PDB entry 3UO8 | X-ray diffraction, 1.90 A resolution | chains B and L

# Chain B
Name: Mucosa-associated lymphoid tissue lymphoma translocation protein 1
From: Homo sapiens
Notes: EC 3.4.22.-
Reference sequence: Q9UDY8 (MALT1_HUMAN); residues 339-719 here = UniProt positions 339-719
Sequence (390 residues; each row starts with the number of its first residue):
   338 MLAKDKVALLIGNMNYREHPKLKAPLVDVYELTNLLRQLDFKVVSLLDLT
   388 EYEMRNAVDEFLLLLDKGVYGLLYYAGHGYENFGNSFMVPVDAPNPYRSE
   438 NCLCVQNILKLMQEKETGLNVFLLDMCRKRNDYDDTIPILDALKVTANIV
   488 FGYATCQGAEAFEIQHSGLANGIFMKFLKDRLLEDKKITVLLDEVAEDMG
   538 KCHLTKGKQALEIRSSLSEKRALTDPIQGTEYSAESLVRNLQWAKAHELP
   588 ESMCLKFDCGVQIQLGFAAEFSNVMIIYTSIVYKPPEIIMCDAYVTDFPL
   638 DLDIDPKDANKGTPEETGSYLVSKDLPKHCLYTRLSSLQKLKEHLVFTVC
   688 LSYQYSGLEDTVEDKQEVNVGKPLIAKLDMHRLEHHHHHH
Not modelled in the structure: 566-579, 716-727
Differences from the reference sequence: expression tag (338, 720-727)
UniProt features mapped onto this chain:
  - motif: Leu369 to Leu376 (Nuclear export signal)
  - active site: His415, Cys464
  - mutagenesis: Cys464 (C464A: Slight decrease in NF-kappa-B activation), Glu653 (E653A: Abolishes binding to TRAF6)
Reported in the primary citation:
  - binding site for Z-Val-Arg-Pro-DL-Arg-fluoromethylketone (chain L): Cys464

# Chain L
Name: Z-Val-Arg-Pro-DL-Arg-fluoromethylketone
Sequence (6 residues; numbered 0 to 5; the number before each row is that of its first residue; numbering starts at 0):
     0 XVRPRX
Not modelled in the structure: 0, 5
Modified / non-standard residues: PHQ (benzyl chlorocarbonate) at position 0; CF0 (fluoromethane) at position 5

# Chain B / chain L interface
Residue-residue contacts (28):
  Lys358(B) with Arg2(L)
  Leu359(B) with Arg2(L); Pro3(L)
  Lys360(B) with Arg2(L)
  Ala361(B) with Arg4(L)
  Pro362(B) with Arg4(L)
  Asp365(B) with Arg4(L), salt bridge
  Ala413(B) with Arg4(L)
  Gly414(B) with Arg4(L)
  His415(B) with Pro3(L); Arg4(L)
  Gly416(B) with Arg4(L), hydrogen bond (backbone-backbone)
  Asp462(B) with Arg4(L), salt bridge
  Met463(B) with Arg4(L)
  Cys464(B) with Arg4(L), hydrogen bond (backbone-backbone)
  Glu497(B) with Pro3(L)
  Ala498(B) with Pro3(L); Arg4(L), hydrogen bond (backbone-backbone)
  Phe499(B) with Arg2(L); Pro3(L)
  Glu500(B) with Val1(L), hydrogen bond (backbone-backbone); Arg2(L), salt bridge; Arg4(L), salt bridge
  Ile501(B) with Val1(L), hydrophobic
  Gln502(B) with Val1(L), hydrogen bond (side chain-backbone); Arg2(L)
  His503(B) with Arg2(L)
  Gly509(B) with Arg4(L)
Other interface residues (no listed pair), chain B (23 interface residues in all): Tyr411, Leu541

# In short
The interface between chain B and chain L involves 23 residues on one side and 4 on the other; the contacts
include 5 hydrogen bonds and 4 salt bridges. Polar pairs include Asp365(B)-Arg4(L), Asp462(B)-Arg4(L) and
Glu500(B)-Arg2(L). From the paper: a binding site for Z-Val-Arg-Pro-DL-Arg-fluoromethylketone (chain L) at
Cys464(B).
Chain B is Mucosa-associated lymphoid tissue lymphoma translocation protein 1 (Homo sapiens) and chain L is
Z-Val-Arg-Pro-DL-Arg-fluoromethylketone; the structure, Crystal structure of the MALT1 paracaspase (P1 form),
was determined by X-ray diffraction (same publication as 3UOA).
